PDB entry 1KIE | X-ray diffraction, 2.00 A resolution | chains A and B

Chain A (and B):
Protein: inosine-adenosine-guanosine preferring nucleoside hydrolase
From: Trypanosoma vivax
Notes: EC 3.2.2.1; chain B of this document is another copy of the same molecule, construct and numbering; everything in this record applies to it too
UniProt: Q9GPQ4 (Q9GPQ4_TRYVI); residue numbers follow UniProt; this construct covers 2-327
Chain sequence (339 residues; numbered -12 to 327; 1 number in that range is skipped by the numbering (no residue carries it; nothing is unmodelled there); the number before each row is that of its first residue; numbers below 1 keep their minus sign (Met-12 is residue -12)):
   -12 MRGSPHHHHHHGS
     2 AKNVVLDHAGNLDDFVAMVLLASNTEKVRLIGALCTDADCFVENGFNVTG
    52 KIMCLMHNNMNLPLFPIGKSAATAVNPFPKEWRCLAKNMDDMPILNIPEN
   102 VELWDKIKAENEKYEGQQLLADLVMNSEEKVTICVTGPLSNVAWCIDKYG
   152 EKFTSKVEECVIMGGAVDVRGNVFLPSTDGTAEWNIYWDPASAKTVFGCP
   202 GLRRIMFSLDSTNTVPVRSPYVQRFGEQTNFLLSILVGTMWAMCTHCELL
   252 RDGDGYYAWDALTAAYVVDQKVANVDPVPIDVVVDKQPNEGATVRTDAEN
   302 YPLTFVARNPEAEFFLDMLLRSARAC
Unresolved in the structure: -12 to -1, 246-257 (chain B: -12 to 0, 246-257)
Construct notes: expression tag (-12 to 0); engineered mutation Ala10 (Asp in Q9GPQ4)
Bound ions: Ca2+: Asp15, Thr137, Asp261 (together with 3-deaza-adenosine); Ni2+: Glu44, Glu113
Residues lining bound ligands: 3-deaza-adenosine (AD3): Asn12, Asp14, Asp15, Asp40, Thr137, Met164, Asn173, Glu184, Trp185, Asn186, Trp260, Asp261

Chain A / chain B interface:
Pairs across the interface (51):
  Lys52(A) - Gln224(B)  hydrogen bond
  Lys88(A) - Ser220(B)
  Asn89(A) - Ala243(B)
  Asn89(A) - Met244(B)
  Asn89(A) - Cys245(B)  hydrogen bond (side chain-backbone)
  Asp91(A) - Gln224(B)
  Asp92(A) - Ser220(B)  hydrogen bond
  Asp92(A) - Val223(B)
  Asp92(A) - Gln224(B)
  Asp92(A) - Ala243(B)
  Met93(A) - Thr240(B)
  Met93(A) - Ala243(B)
  Met93(A) - Met244(B)  hydrophobic
  Pro94(A) - Phe226(B)
  Pro94(A) - Gly227(B)
  Pro94(A) - Thr230(B)
  Pro94(A) - Ser235(B)
  Pro94(A) - Ile236(B)
  Pro94(A) - Gly239(B)
  Pro94(A) - Thr240(B)
  Asn97(A) - Gln224(B)
  Asn97(A) - Gly227(B)
  Ile98(A) - Gly227(B)
  Ile98(A) - Thr230(B)
  Pro99(A) - Gly227(B)
  Pro99(A) - Glu228(B)
  Ser220(A) - Lys88(B)  hydrogen bond
  Ser220(A) - Asp92(B)  hydrogen bond
  Val223(A) - Asp92(B)
  Gln224(A) - Lys52(B)
  Gln224(A) - Asp91(B)
  Gln224(A) - Asp92(B)
  Gln224(A) - Asn97(B)
  Gly227(A) - Pro94(B)
  Gly227(A) - Asn97(B)
  Gly227(A) - Ile98(B)
  Gly227(A) - Pro99(B)
  Glu228(A) - Asn97(B)
  Glu228(A) - Pro99(B)
  Thr230(A) - Pro94(B)
  Thr230(A) - Ile98(B)
  Ser235(A) - Pro94(B)
  Ile236(A) - Pro94(B)
  Gly239(A) - Pro94(B)
  Thr240(A) - Met93(B)
  Thr240(A) - Pro94(B)
  Thr240(A) - Thr240(B)
  Ala243(A) - Asn89(B)  hydrogen bond (backbone-side chain)
  Ala243(A) - Asp92(B)
  Ala243(A) - Met93(B)  hydrophobic
  Met244(A) - Met93(B)  hydrophobic
Interface residues without a listed pair, chain A (25 interface residues in all): Ile95, Phe226, Cys245
Interface residues without a listed pair, chain B (25 interface residues in all): Ile95

Summary:
The chain A/chain B interface involves 25 residues from each chain; the contacts include 6 hydrogen bonds.
Polar pairs include Lys52(A)-Gln224(B), Asn89(A)-Cys245(B) and Asp92(A)-Ser220(B). Ligands of chain A:
3-deaza-adenosine. The Ca2+ site is built by Asp15(A), Thr137(A) and Asp261(A).
Chain A and chain B are both inosine-adenosine-guanosine preferring nucleoside hydrolase (Trypanosoma vivax);
the structure, Inosine-adenosine-guanosine preferring nucleoside hydrolase from Trypanosoma vivax: Asp10Ala
mutant in complex with 3-deaza-adenosine, was determined by X-ray diffraction together with 1KIC from the same
study.
